Entry 8ARP (X-ray diffraction, 3.05 A resolution); this record covers chains B and D of the 6 polymer chains in the assembly.

== Chain B (and D) ==
Name: ATP-dependent RNA helicase DBP2
Source organism: Saccharomyces cerevisiae
Notes: EC 3.6.4.13; chain D of this document is another copy of the same molecule, construct and numbering; everything in this record applies to it too
UniProtKB: P24783 (DBP2_YEAST); residues 1-546 here = UniProt positions 1-546
Amino-acid sequence (546 residues; row label = number of the first residue in the row):
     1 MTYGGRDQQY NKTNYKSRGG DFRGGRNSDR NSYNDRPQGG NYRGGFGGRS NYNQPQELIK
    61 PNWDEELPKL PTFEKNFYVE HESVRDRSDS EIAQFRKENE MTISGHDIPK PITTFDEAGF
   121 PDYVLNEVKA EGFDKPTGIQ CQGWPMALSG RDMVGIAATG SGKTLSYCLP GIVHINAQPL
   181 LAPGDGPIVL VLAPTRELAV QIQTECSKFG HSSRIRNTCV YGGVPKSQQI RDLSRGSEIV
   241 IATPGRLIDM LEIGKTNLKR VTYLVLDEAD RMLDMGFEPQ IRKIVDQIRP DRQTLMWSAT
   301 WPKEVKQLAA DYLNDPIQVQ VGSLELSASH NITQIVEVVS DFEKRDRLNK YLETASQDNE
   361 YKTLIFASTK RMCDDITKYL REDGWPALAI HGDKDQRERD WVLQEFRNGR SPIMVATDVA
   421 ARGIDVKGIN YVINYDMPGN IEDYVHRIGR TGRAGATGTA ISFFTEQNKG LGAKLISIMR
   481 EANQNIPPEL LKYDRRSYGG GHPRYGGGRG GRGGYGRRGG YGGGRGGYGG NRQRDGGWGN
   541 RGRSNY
Disordered / not traced: 1-52, 497-546
Ligand contacts: ADP (adenosine-5'-diphosphate): F115, E131, F133, D134, K135, P136, T137, Q140, A158, T159, G160, S161, G162, K163, T164, L165, Q201, E205, K208, E268
UniProt features mapped onto this chain:
  - region: Y505 to G530 (RNA-binding RGG-box)
  - motif: T113 to C141 (Q motif), D267 to D270 (DEAD box)
  - binding site (ATP): A157 to T164
  - modified residue: R18 (Omega-N-methylarginine), R43 (Omega-N-methylarginine), S88 (Phosphoserine), S90 (Phosphoserine), R509 (Dimethylated arginine), R512 (Dimethylated arginine), R518 (Dimethylated arginine), R525 (Dimethylated arginine)
  - cross-link: K474 (Glycyl lysine isopeptide (Lys-Gly) (interchain with G-Cter in ubiquitin))
  - mutagenesis: K163 (K163N: Abolishes enzymatic activity; K163R: Decreases nonsense-mediated mRNA decay), E268 (E268D: Decreases nonsense-mediated mRNA decay; E268Q: Abolishes enzymatic activity), T300 (T300A: Decreases nonsense-mediated mRNA decay), R447 (R447K: Decreases nonsense-mediated mRNA decay)
Reported in the primary citation:
  - mutagenesis - Y221C/G392C/D393C: abolished catalytic activity on in the absence of 2 mM TCEP
  - conformationally variable residues (loop rearrangement): R496
  - mutagenesis - Y221C, G392C/D393C: unchanged catalytic activity (unwinding activity)
  - mutagenesis - R495A/R496A: increased catalytic activity
  - mutagenesis - E80A/H81A: unchanged catalytic activity on unwinding
  - mutagenesis - Y78E: abolished catalytic activity on unwinding
  - mutagenesis - Y78E (3-fold), E80A/H81A (2.2-fold), Q484A: decreased catalytic activity (ATPase activity)
  - mutagenesis - F73A, F77A/Y78A: abolished catalytic activity (ATPase activity)
  - mutagenesis - Y78A: unchanged catalytic activity (ATPase activity)

== Interface between chain B and chain D ==
Contacting residue pairs (8):
  K378(B) - R381(D)
  R381(B) - R381(D)  hydrogen bond (backbone-side chain)
  E382(B) - R381(D)
  D383(B) - W401(D)
  G384(B) - P386(D)
  P386(B) - G384(D)
  P386(B) - P386(D)
  R410(B) - G384(D)
Interface residues without a listed pair, chain B (12 interface residues in all): N359, A387, L388, W401, S411
Interface residues without a listed pair, chain D (11 interface residues in all): N359, E382, D383, W385, A387, L388, S411

== In short ==
The interface between chain B and chain D involves 12 residues on one side and 11 on the other, with 1
hydrogen bond. Its one hydrogen-bonded contact is R381(B)-R381(D). The paper reports that Y78E, E80A/H81A and
Q484A of chain B reduce catalytic activity (ATPase activity); conformational variability at R496(B); 10
substitutions were tested in all.
Chain B and chain D are both ATP-dependent RNA helicase DBP2 (Saccharomyces cerevisiae); the structure,
Crystal structure of DEAD-box protein Dbp2 in complex with ADP, was determined by X-ray diffraction, deposited
together with 8ARK.
